7S01 - chains d and T of the 9 polymer chains in the assembly; structure by X-ray diffraction, 3.40 A resolution.

# Chain d
Molecule: DNA-directed RNA polymerase beta' subunit
Organism: Bacillus phage AR9
Reference sequence: A0A172JIH0 (A0A172JIH0_9CAUD); residues 1-426 here = UniProt positions 1-426
Chain sequence (426 residues; each row starts with the number of its first residue):
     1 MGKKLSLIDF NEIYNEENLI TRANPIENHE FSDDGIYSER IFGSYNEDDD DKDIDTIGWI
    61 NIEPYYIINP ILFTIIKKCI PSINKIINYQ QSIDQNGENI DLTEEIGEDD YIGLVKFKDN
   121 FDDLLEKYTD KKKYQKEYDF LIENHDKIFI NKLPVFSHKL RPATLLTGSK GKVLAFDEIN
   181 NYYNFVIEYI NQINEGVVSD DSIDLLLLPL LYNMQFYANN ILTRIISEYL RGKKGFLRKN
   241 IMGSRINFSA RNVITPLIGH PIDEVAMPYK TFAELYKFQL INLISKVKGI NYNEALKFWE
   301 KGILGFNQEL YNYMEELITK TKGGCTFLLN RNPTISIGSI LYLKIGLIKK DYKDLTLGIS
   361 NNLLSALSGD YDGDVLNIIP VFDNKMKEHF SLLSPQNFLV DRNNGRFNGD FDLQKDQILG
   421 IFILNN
What the authors report for this chain:
  - catalytic residues: Asp-370 to Asp-374

# Chain T
Molecule: Template strand of the forked DNA oligonucleotide (downstream copy) containing the P077 AR9 promoter motif
Sequence (32 nucleotides; row label = number of the first residue in the row):
     1 CTCCAATATG TGATATAATA TAUUGUUUAT TG
Disordered / not traced: 1, 31-32

# Interface between chain d and chain T
Contacting residue pairs - 5 pairs, chain d then chain T:
  Lys-170(d) / DU24(T)  base contact
  Gly-171(d) / DU24(T)  hydrogen bond to the base
  Val-173(d) / DU24(T)  base contact
  Arg-231(d) / DT14(T)  salt bridge to the phosphate
  Arg-238(d) / DA15(T)  salt bridge to the phosphate
Interface residues without a listed pair, chain d (7 interface residues in all): Gly-232, Lys-233
Interface residues without a listed pair, chain T (5 interface residues in all): DA13, DT16

# Summary
Chain d and chain T form an interface of 7 and 5 residues respectively; the contacts include 1 hydrogen bond
and 2 salt bridges. Polar contacts include Gly-171(d)/DU24(T), Arg-231(d)/DT14(T) and Arg-238(d)/DA15(T). From
the paper: the catalytic residue Asp-370(d).
Chain d is DNA-directed RNA polymerase beta' subunit (Bacillus phage AR9) and chain T is Template strand of
the forked DNA oligonucleotide (downstream copy) containing the P077 AR9 promoter motif; the structure, X-ray
structure of the phage AR9 non-virion RNA polymerase holoenzyme in complex with a forked oligonucleotide ...,
was determined by X-ray diffraction together with 7S00, 7UM0 and 7UM1 from the same study.
